6W6G - chains C and N of the 7 polymer chains in the assembly; structure by electron microscopy, 3.10 A resolution.

[Chain C]
Name: Chaperone protein ClpB
Organism: Mycobacterium tuberculosis
UniProt: P9WPD0 (CLPB_MYCTO); residue numbers follow UniProt; this construct covers 1-848
Sequence (848 residues; numbered 1 to 848; the number before each row is that of its first residue):
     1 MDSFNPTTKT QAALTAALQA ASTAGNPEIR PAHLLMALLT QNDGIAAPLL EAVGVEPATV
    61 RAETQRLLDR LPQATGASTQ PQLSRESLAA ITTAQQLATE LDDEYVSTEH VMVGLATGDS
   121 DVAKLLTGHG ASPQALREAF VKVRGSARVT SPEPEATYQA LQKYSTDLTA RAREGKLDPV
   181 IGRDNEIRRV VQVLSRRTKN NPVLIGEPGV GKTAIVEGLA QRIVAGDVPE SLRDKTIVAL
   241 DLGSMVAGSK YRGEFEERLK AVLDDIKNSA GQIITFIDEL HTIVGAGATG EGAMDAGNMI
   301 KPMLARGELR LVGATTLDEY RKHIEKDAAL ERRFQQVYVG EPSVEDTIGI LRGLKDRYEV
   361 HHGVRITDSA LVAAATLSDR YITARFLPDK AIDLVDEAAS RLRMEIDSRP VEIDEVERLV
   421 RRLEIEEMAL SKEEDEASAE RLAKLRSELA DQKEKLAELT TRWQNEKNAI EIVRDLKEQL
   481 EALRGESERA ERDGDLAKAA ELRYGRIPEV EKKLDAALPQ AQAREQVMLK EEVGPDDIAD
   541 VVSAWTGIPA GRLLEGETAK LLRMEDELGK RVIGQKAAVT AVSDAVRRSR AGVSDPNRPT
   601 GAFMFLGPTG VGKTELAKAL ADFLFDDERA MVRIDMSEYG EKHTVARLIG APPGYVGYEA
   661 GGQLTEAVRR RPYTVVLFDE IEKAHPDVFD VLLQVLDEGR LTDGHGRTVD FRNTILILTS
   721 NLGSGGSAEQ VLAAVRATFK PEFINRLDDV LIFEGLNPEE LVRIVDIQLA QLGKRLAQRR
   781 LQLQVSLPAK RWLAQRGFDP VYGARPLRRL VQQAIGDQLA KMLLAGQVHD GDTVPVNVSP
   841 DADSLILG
Disordered / not traced: 1-158, 290-292, 470-529, 846-848
Ligand contacts:
  - ATP-gamma-S (AGS; phosphothiophosphoric acid-adenylate ester), molecule 1: Asp178, Pro179, Val180, Ile181, Pro208, Gly209, Val210, Gly211, Lys212, Thr213, Ala214, Thr316, Ile350, Leu354, Pro388, Ile392
  - ATP-gamma-S (AGS), molecule 2: Ala329, Arg332, Arg333
  - ATP-gamma-S (AGS), molecule 3: Arg571, Val572, Ile573, Gln575, Pro608, Thr609, Gly610, Val611, Gly612, Lys613, Thr614, Glu615, Asn721, Ile764, Gln768, Ala804, Arg805, Arg808
Curated features (UniProtKB/Swiss-Prot):
  - binding site (ATP): Gly206 to Thr213, Gly607 to Thr614
From the paper describing this entry:
  - mutagenesis - L18R, S22R, L88R, T92R: unchanged catalytic activity (ATP hydrolysis)
  - mutagenesis - R365A, D368R, E434K, E436R: unchanged catalytic activity (ClpB ATPase activity)
  - mutagenesis - R422A: abolished catalytic activity on refold a protein substrate
  - mutagenesis - L18R, L88R, R365A, D368R, E436R, L496A, Y504A: abolished catalytic activity
  - mutagenesis - E434K: decreased catalytic activity on aggregated luciferase reactivation
  - mutagenesis - Q11R, T15R: abolished expression
  - mutagenesis - S22R, T92R: decreased catalytic activity on aggregate luciferase reactivation
  - mutagenesis - R503A: unchanged catalytic activity

[Chain N]
Name: Substrate
Organism: Mycobacterium tuberculosis
Sequence (33 residues; numbered 1 to 33; the number before each row is that of its first residue; X marks 33 residues of unknown identity (built as UNK)):
     1 XXXXXXXXXX XXXXXXXXXX XXXXXXXXXX XXX
Disordered / not traced: 27-33

[Interface between chain C and chain N]
Chain C side of the interface, 8 residues: Lys250, Tyr251, Arg252, Thr289, His643, Gly654, Tyr655, Val656

[Summary]
Chain C and chain N make no direct contact in this assembly. Bound to chain C: 3 copies of ATP-gamma-S. From
the paper: L18R, L88R and R365A of chain C, among others, abolish catalytic activity; Q11R and T15R of chain C
abolish expression; 14 substitutions were tested in all.
Here chain C is Chaperone protein ClpB and chain N is Substrate, both from Mycobacterium tuberculosis. Entry
6W6G (The Mycobacterium tuberculosis ClpB disaggregase hexamer structure in conformation I in the presence of
DnaK chaperone ...) was determined by electron microscopy, deposited together with 6W6H, 6W6I and 6W6J.
